PDB entry 8I03 | electron microscopy, 3.20 A resolution | chains F and I of the 11 polymer chains in the assembly

== Chain F ==
Name: Transcriptional regulatory protein rxt2
From: Schizosaccharomyces pombe
Reference sequence: O94355 (RTX2_SCHPO); residues 1-240 here = UniProt positions 1-240
Amino-acid sequence (240 residues; each row starts with the number of its first residue):
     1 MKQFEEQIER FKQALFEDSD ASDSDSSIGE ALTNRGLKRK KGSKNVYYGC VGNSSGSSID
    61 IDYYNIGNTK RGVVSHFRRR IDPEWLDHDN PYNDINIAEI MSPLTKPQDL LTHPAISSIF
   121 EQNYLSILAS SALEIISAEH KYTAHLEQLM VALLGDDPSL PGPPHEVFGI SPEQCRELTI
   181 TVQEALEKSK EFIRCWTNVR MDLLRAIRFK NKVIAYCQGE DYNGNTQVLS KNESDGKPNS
Disordered / not traced: 229-240
Modified residues: S19, S22, S24, S27 (phosphoserine; SEP)

== Chain I ==
Name: Transcriptional regulatory protein rxt3
From: Schizosaccharomyces pombe
Reference sequence: O94707 (RXT3_SCHPO); residue numbers follow UniProt; this construct covers 1-351
Amino-acid sequence (351 residues; numbered 1 to 351; the number before each row is that of its first residue):
     1 MEEKTPENEQ SKKTFDPKDS MKIEETSTNG SSQPSQPSNI KLSIGSILES SNDNGDPEYS
    61 ENGMGNMNMN TLPMATSTPM SYTKQPSEAK YPNSVWERKG VSDQEENTSS VKRQKTLPTQ
   121 SSGEEEAKYS HPGAPTATSA DSISMESRPS NLSTSLSKTT SYPQFQVRQF VSPIISIDNS
   181 ALEPFLNRYP ASESLFPVTE YEYTPWLEFP LLYSSIGKFV RVTIDIKWLN AAINPRLCRR
   241 EIWGTDVYTD DSDIATILAH CGCFSLLKPV RKIAVVDLYI LPPLVHYKGT RKNQIESRSW
   301 SSRQDGISLK IKEVTWKPAC ASIFENSIHT LTLEERLQAR LELSRSSTFK I
Disordered / not traced: 1-165, 351

== Chain F / chain I interface ==
Residue-residue contacts - 28 pairs, chain F then chain I:
  S19(F) with K288(I); S299(I)
  D20(F) with S299(I); W300(I)
  D23(F) with R298(I), salt bridge
  T33(F) with D305(I), hydrogen bond
  N34(F) with W300(I); R303(I), hydrogen bond (side chain-backbone); D305(I), hydrogen bond
  R35(F) with F209(I), hydrogen bond (side chain-backbone); P210(I), hydrogen bond (side chain-backbone); L211(I); D250(I), salt bridge; D251(I); D305(I), hydrogen bond (backbone-side chain)
  G36(F) with D251(I), hydrogen bond (backbone-side chain)
  K38(F) with W243(I); T249(I); D251(I), salt bridge; W300(I); Q304(I)
  R39(F) with R239(I); E241(I), salt bridge
  S43(F) with W300(I)
  K44(F) with W300(I); S302(I), hydrogen bond (backbone-side chain)
  Y47(F) with R303(I)
  Y48(F) with D305(I)
Other interface residues (no listed pair), chain I (21 interface residues in all): Y213, G289, S301, G306

== Summary ==
The interface between chain F and chain I involves 13 residues on one side and 21 on the other, with 8
hydrogen bonds and 4 salt bridges. Polar pairs include D23(F)-R298(I), R35(F)-D250(I) and K38(F)-D251(I).
Chain F is Transcriptional regulatory protein rxt2 and chain I is Transcriptional regulatory protein rxt3,
both from Schizosaccharomyces pombe; the structure, Cryo-EM structure of the SIN3L complex from S. pombe, was
determined by electron microscopy together with 8I02 from the same study.
